6XE9 - chains A and O of the 6 polymer chains in the assembly; structure by electron microscopy, 4.30 A resolution (low resolution: residue-level contacts below are approximate; hydrogen-bond / salt-bridge calls are withheld).

[Chain A]
Name: Myosin II heavy chain (smooth muscle)
Organism: Meleagris gallopavo
Notes: EC 5.6.1.8
Chain sequence (1979 residues; each row starts with the number of its first residue):
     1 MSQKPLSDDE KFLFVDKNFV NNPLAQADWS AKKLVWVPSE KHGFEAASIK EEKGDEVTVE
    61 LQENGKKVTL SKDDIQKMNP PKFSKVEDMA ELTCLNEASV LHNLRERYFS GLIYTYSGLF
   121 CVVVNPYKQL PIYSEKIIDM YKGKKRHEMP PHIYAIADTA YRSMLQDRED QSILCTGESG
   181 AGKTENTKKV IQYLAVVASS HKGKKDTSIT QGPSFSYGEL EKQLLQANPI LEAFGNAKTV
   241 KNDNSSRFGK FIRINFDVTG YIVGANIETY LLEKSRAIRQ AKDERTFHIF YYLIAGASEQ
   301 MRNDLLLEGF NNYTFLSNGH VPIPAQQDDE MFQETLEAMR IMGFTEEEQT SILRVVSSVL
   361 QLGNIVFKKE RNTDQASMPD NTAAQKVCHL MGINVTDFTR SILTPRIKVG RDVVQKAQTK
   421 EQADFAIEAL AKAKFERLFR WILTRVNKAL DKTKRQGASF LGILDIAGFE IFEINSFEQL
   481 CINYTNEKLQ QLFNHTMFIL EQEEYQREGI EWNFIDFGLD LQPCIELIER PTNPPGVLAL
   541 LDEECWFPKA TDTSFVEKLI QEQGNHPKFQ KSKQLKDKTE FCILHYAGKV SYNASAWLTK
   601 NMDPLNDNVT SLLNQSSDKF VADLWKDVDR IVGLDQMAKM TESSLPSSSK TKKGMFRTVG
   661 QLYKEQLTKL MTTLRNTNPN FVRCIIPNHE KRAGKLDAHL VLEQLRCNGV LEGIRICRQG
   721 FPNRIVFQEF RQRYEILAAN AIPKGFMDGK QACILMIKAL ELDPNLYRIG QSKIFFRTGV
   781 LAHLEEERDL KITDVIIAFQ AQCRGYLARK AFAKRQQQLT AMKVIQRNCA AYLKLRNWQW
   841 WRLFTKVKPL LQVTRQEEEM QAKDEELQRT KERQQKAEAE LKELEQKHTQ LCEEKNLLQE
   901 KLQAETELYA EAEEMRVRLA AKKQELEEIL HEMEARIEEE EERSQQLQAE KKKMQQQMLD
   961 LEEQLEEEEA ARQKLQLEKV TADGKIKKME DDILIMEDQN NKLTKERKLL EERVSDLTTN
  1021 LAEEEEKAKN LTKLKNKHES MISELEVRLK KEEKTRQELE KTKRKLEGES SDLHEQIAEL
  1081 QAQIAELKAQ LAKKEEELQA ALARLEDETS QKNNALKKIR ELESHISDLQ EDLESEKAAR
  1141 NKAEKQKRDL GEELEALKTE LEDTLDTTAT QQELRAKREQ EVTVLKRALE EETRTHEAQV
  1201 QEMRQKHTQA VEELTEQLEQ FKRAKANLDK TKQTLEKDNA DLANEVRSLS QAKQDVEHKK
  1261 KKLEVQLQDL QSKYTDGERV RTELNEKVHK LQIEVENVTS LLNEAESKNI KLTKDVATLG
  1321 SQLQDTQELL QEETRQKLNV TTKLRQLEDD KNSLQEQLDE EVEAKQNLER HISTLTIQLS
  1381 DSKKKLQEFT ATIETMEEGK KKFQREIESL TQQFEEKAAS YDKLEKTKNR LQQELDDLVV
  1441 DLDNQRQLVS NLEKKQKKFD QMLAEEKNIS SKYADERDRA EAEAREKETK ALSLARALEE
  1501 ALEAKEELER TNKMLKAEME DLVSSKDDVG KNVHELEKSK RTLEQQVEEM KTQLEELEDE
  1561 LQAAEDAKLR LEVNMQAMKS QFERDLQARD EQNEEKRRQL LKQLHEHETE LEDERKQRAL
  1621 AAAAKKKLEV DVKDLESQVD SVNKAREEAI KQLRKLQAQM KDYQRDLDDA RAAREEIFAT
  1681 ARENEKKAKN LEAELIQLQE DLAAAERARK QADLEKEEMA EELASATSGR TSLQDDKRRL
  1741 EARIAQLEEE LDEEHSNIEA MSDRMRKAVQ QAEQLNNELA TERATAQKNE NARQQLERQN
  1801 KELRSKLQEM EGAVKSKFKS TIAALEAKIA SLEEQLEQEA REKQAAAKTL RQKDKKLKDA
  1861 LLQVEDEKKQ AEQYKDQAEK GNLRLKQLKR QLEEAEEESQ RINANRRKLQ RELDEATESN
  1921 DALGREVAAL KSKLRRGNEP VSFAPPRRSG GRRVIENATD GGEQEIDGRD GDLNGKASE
Disordered / not traced: 1-23, 205-210, 635-655, 955-1396, 1676-1979
What the authors report for this chain:
  - conformationally variable residues (domain motion): Leu-790

[Chain O]
Name: Myosin light chain 9
Organism: Meleagris gallopavo
UniProtKB: G3URE9 (G3URE9_MELGA); residues 0-171 here correspond to UniProt positions 1-172 (UniProt number = residue number + 1)
Chain sequence (172 residues; each row starts with the number of its first residue; numbering starts at 0):
     0 MSSKRAKAKT TKKRPQRATS NVFAMFDQSQ IQEFKEAFNM IDQNRDGFID KEDLHDMLAS
    60 MGKNPTDEYL EGMMSEAPGP INFTMFLTMF GEKLNGTDPE DVIRNAFACF DEEASGFIHE
   120 DHLRELLTTM GDRFTDEEVD EMYREAPIDK KGNFNYVEFT RILKHGAKDK DD
Disordered / not traced: 0-24, 168-171
What the authors report for this chain:
  - post-translational modification sites: Ser-19 (citing earlier work)

[How chain A and chain O interact]
Contacting residue pairs - 10 pairs, chain A then chain O:
  Pro-849(A) with Gln-27(O)
  Leu-850(A) with Gln-27(O); Ile-30(O); Lys-34(O)
  Leu-851(A) with Lys-34(O)
  Gln-852(A) with Gln-27(O); Gln-31(O)
  Val-853(A) with Glu-35(O)
  Gln-856(A) with Gln-31(O); Glu-35(O)
Interface features reported in the paper:
  - interface residues, chain A: Leu-850(A)

[Overview]
6 residues of chain A face 5 of chain O across their interface. The paper reports the interface residue
Leu-850(A); a modification site at Ser-19(O).
Here chain A is Myosin II heavy chain (smooth muscle) and chain O is Myosin light chain 9, both from Meleagris
gallopavo. Entry 6XE9 (10S myosin II (smooth muscle)) was determined by electron microscopy.
